PDB entry 7R7N | electron microscopy, 3.95 A resolution | chains H and L of the 3 polymer chains in the assembly

== Chain H ==
Protein: S2D106 FAB heavy chain
Organism: Homo sapiens
Notes: antibody fragment or engineered binder
Sequence (126 residues; numbered 1 to 126; the number before each row is that of its first residue):
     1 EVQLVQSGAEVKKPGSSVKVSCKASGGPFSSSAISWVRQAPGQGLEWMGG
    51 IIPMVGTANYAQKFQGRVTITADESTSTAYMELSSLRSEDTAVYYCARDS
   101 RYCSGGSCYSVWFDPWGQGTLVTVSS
Disordered / not traced: 1, 11-18, 63-66, 86, 124-126
Cystine bridges: Cys22-Cys96, Cys103-Cys108

== Chain L ==
Protein: S2D106 FAB light chain
Organism: Homo sapiens
Notes: antibody fragment or engineered binder
Sequence (107 residues; numbered 1 to 107; the number before each row is that of its first residue):
     1 DIQLTQSPSSLSASVGDRVTITCRASQSISSYLNWYQQKPGKAPKVLIYA
    51 ASSLQSGVPSRFSGSGSGTDFTLTISSLQPEDFATYYCQQSYSTPRTFGQ
   101 GTKVEMK
Disordered / not traced: 1, 12-17, 78-81, 105-107
Cystine bridges: Cys23-Cys88

== How chain H and chain L interact ==
Residue-residue contacts (30):
  Gln39(H) - Tyr87(L)
  Leu45(H) - Phe98(L)
  Trp47(H) - Arg96(L)
  Trp47(H) - Phe98(L)
  Tyr95(H) - Lys42(L)
  Tyr95(H) - Ala43(L)  hydrophobic
  Tyr102(H) - Tyr49(L)  hydrophobic
  Cys108(H) - Tyr32(L)  hydrogen bond (backbone-side chain)
  Tyr109(H) - Ser31(L)
  Tyr109(H) - Tyr32(L)
  Tyr109(H) - Ala50(L)  hydrophobic
  Ser110(H) - Tyr32(L)
  Ser110(H) - Ala50(L)
  Val111(H) - Asn34(L)  hydrogen bond (backbone-side chain)
  Val111(H) - Ser91(L)
  Val111(H) - Arg96(L)
  Trp112(H) - Asn34(L)
  Trp112(H) - Tyr36(L)
  Trp112(H) - Val46(L)
  Trp112(H) - Tyr49(L)  hydrophobic
  Trp112(H) - Gln55(L)
  Phe113(H) - Tyr36(L)  hydrogen bond (backbone-side chain)
  Phe113(H) - Val46(L)
  Phe113(H) - Arg96(L)
  Phe113(H) - Phe98(L)  hydrophobic
  Asp114(H) - Val46(L)
  Trp116(H) - Tyr36(L)
  Trp116(H) - Ala43(L)  hydrophobic
  Trp116(H) - Pro44(L)
  Gly117(H) - Ala43(L)
Also at the interface, not in a pair above, chain H (18 interface residues in all): Val37, Gln43, Gly44, Glu46
Also at the interface, not in a pair above, chain L (16 interface residues in all): Pro95

== In short ==
The interface between chain H and chain L involves 18 residues on one side and 16 on the other, with 3
hydrogen bonds. Polar contacts include Cys108(H)-Tyr32(L), Val111(H)-Asn34(L) and Phe113(H)-Tyr36(L).
Here chain H is S2D106 FAB heavy chain and chain L is S2D106 FAB light chain, both from Homo sapiens. Entry
7R7N (SARS-CoV-2 spike in complex with the S2D106 neutralizing antibody Fab fragment (local refinement of the
RBD ...) was determined by electron microscopy.
